Entry 2F3E (X-ray diffraction, 2.11 A resolution); this record covers chain A.

Chain A:
Molecule: Beta-secretase 1
From: Homo sapiens
Notes: EC 3.4.23.46; fragment: catalytic domain
UniProt: P56817 (BACE1_HUMAN); residues 1-386 here correspond to UniProt positions 62-447 (UniProt number = residue number + 61)
Sequence (402 residues; each row starts with the number of its first residue):
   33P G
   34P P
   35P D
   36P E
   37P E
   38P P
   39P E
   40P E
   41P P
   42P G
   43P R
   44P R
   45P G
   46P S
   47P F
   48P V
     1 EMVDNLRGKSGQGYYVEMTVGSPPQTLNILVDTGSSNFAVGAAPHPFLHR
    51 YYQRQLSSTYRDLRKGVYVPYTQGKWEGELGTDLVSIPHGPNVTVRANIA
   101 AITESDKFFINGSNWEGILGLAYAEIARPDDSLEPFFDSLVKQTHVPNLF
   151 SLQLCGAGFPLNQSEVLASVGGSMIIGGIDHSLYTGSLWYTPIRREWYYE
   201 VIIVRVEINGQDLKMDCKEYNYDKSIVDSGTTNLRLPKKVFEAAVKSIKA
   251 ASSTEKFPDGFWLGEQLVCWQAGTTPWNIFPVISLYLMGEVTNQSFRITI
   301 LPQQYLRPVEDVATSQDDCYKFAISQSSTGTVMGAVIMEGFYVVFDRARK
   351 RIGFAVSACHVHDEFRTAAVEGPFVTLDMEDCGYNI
Disordered / not traced: 33P, 34P, 35P, 36P, 37P, 38P, 39P, 40P, 41P, 42P, 43P, 44P, 45P, 158-168, 386
Disulfides: Cys155-Cys359, Cys217-Cys382, Cys269-Cys319
Construct notes: cloning artifact (33P, 34P)
Small-molecule neighbours: AXQ ({(E)-(3R,6S,9R)-3-[(1S,3R)-3-((S)-1 -butylcarbamoyl-2-methyl-propylcarb amoyl)-1-hydroxy-butyl]-6-methyl-5, 8-dioxo-1,11-dithia-4,7-diaza-cyclo pentadec-13-en-9-yl}-carbamic acid tert-butyl ester): Gly11, Gln12, Gly13, Leu30, Asp32, Gly34, Ser35, Val69, Pro70, Tyr71, Thr72, Gln73, Phe108, Ile110, Trp115, Ile118, Ile126, Arg128, Tyr198, Ile226, Asp228, Gly230, Thr231, Thr232, Asn233, Arg307
Swiss-Prot annotation at these positions:
  - active site: Asp32, Asp228
  - modified residue (N6-acetyllysine): Lys65, Lys214, Lys218, Lys224, Lys238, Lys239, Lys246
  - glycosylation (N-linked (GlcNAc...) asparagine): Asn92, Asn111, Asn162, Asn293

In short:
Chain A binds compound AXQ. Curated annotation (UniProt) lists active-site residues Asp32 and Asp228.
Chain A is Beta-secretase 1 (Homo sapiens); the structure, Crystal Structure of the Bace complex with AXQ093,
a macrocyclic inhibitor, was determined by X-ray diffraction together with 2F3F from the same study.
